PDB entry 6LPQ | X-ray diffraction, 2.80 A resolution | chains A and B

Chain A (and B):
Molecule: D-2-hydroxyglutarate dehydrogenase, mitochondrial
From: Homo sapiens
Notes: EC 1.1.99.-; chain B of this document is another copy of the same molecule, construct and numbering; everything in this record applies to it too
UniProtKB: Q8N465 (D2HDH_HUMAN); residues 51-521 here = UniProt positions 51-521
Amino-acid sequence (481 residues; each row starts with the number of its first residue):
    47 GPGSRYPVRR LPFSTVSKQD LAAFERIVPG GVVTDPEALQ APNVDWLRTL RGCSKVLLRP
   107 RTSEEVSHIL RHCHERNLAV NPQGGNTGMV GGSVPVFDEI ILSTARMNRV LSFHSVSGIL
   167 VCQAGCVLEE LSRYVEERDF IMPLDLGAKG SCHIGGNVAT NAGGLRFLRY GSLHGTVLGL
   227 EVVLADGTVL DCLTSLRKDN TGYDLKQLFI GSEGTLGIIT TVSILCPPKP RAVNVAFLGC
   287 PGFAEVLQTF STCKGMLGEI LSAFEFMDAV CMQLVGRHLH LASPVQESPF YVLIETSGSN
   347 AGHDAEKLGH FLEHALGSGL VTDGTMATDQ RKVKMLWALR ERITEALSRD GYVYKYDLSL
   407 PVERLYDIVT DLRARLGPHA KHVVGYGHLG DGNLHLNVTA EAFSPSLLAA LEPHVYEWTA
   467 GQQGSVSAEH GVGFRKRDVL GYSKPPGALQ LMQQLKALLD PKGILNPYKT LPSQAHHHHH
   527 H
Not modelled in the structure: 47-53, 520-527 (chain B: 47-52, 520-527)
Differences from the reference sequence: expression tag (47-50, 522-527)
Ion coordination: Zn2+: H434, H441, E475 (together with D-malate)
Small-molecule neighbours:
  - FAD (flavin-adenine dinucleotide): W92, N127, P128, Q129, G130, G131, N132, T133, G134, M135, G138, S139, T150, A170, L192, G193, A194, C198, H199, G201, G202, N203, A205, T206, A208, G209, G210, E259, G260, G263, I264, I265, T390, H434, E475, H476, N512
  - D-malate (MLT): M135, R386, T390, K401, Y432, H434, H441, E475, H476
Reported in the primary citation:
  - binding site for D-malate: T390, K401, Y432, H476
  - disease-associated variants - M153T (4%-22%): decreased catalytic activity
  - disease-associated variants - G233S: unchanged catalytic activity

Chain A / chain B interface:
Contacting residue pairs (125; chain A residue first):
  V162(A) with E409(B)
  T206(A) with N246(B), hydrogen bond (backbone-side chain)
  N207(A) with N246(B), hydrogen bond
  F213(A) with R243(B); K244(B)
  R215(A) with E305(B)
  H220(A) with H220(B); D250(B), salt bridge; Q253(B)
  L236(A) with A494(B), hydrophobic; L497(B), hydrophobic
  D237(A) with P491(B); A494(B)
  L242(A) with Q469(B); G470(B); S471(B)
  R243(A) with F213(B); D437(B)
  K244(A) with F213(B); S405(B), hydrogen bond (backbone-side chain); H434(B); D437(B); N439(B), hydrogen bond; S471(B); A474(B); E475(B), salt bridge
  D245(A) with S471(B), hydrogen bond; S473(B); A474(B), hydrogen bond (backbone-backbone)
  N246(A) with T206(B), hydrogen bond (side chain-backbone); N207(B), hydrogen bond; S473(B), hydrogen bond (backbone-backbone); A474(B), hydrogen bond (backbone-backbone); E475(B), hydrogen bond (side chain-backbone); G477(B); V478(B)
  T247(A) with S471(B); V472(B); S473(B); V478(B); L486(B); S489(B)
  G248(A) with G257(B); V478(B); M498(B)
  Y249(A) with S258(B); T261(B), hydrogen bond; L262(B); M498(B), hydrogen bond (backbone-side chain); L517(B)
  D250(A) with H220(B), salt bridge
  L251(A) with A494(B); L497(B), hydrophobic; M498(B), hydrophobic; L501(B), hydrophobic
  Q253(A) with H220(B); Q253(B)
  L254(A) with L254(B), hydrophobic
  S258(A) with Y249(B)
  T261(A) with Y249(B), hydrogen bond
  L262(A) with Y249(B)
  R277(A) with G301(B), hydrogen bond (side chain-backbone)
  G301(A) with R277(B), hydrogen bond (backbone-side chain); S345(B), hydrogen bond (backbone-side chain)
  E305(A) with R215(B); E305(B); I306(B); G344(B); S345(B), hydrogen bond (side chain-backbone)
  I306(A) with E305(B)
  G344(A) with E305(B)
  S345(A) with L303(B); G304(B); E305(B), hydrogen bond
  H349(A) with H349(B); E352(B), salt bridge; K353(B)
  E352(A) with H349(B)
  K353(A) with N346(B); H349(B), hydrogen bond
  S405(A) with K244(B), hydrogen bond (side chain-backbone)
  E409(A) with H160(B), salt bridge
  H434(A) with K244(B)
  D437(A) with R243(B); K244(B)
  N439(A) with K244(B), hydrogen bond
  Q469(A) with L242(B)
  G470(A) with L242(B)
  S471(A) with L242(B); K244(B); D245(B), hydrogen bond; T247(B)
  V472(A) with T247(B)
  S473(A) with D245(B); N246(B), hydrogen bond (backbone-backbone); T247(B)
  A474(A) with K244(B); D245(B), hydrogen bond (backbone-backbone); N246(B), hydrogen bond (backbone-backbone)
  E475(A) with K244(B), salt bridge; N246(B), hydrogen bond (backbone-side chain)
  G477(A) with N246(B)
  V478(A) with N246(B); T247(B); G248(B)
  S489(A) with T247(B)
  K490(A) with T240(B); D245(B), salt bridge; T247(B), hydrogen bond
  P491(A) with D237(B)
  A494(A) with L236(B), hydrophobic; L251(B)
  L497(A) with L236(B), hydrophobic; L251(B), hydrophobic; L505(B), hydrophobic
  M498(A) with T247(B); G248(B); Y249(B), hydrogen bond (side chain-backbone)
  Q500(A) with L504(B)
  L501(A) with L251(B), hydrophobic; L501(B), hydrophobic; L504(B), hydrophobic
  L504(A) with Q500(B)
  L505(A) with L497(B), hydrophobic
  L517(A) with Y249(B), hydrophobic
Other interface residues (no listed pair), chain A (70 interface residues in all): H160, G209, G210, G217, G257, K300, M302, L303, G304, L486, G493, K502, T516
Other interface residues (no listed pair), chain B (72 interface residues in all): V162, G209, G210, G217, S218, E259, K300, M302, G493, K502

Overview:
70 residues of chain A and 72 residues of chain B are in contact; the contacts include 29 hydrogen bonds and 7
salt bridges. Polar pairs include H220(A)-D250(B), K244(A)-E475(B) and H349(A)-E352(B). The paper reports a
binding site for D-malate at T390(A), K401(A) and Y432(A) among others; M153T of chain A reduces catalytic
activity.
Chain A and chain B are both D-2-hydroxyglutarate dehydrogenase, mitochondrial (Homo sapiens); the structure,
Crystal structure of human D-2-hydroxyglutarate dehydrogenase in complex with D-malate (D-MAL), was determined
by X-ray diffraction together with 6LPN, 6LPP, 6LPT, 6LPU and 6LPX from the same study.
